Entry 5D9W (X-ray diffraction, 1.69 A resolution); this record covers chain A.

# Chain A
Protein: Dehydroascorbate reductase
Source organism: Oryza sativa subsp. japonica
Reference sequence: Q65XA0 (Q65XA0_ORYSJ); residues 1-213 here = UniProt positions 1-213
Sequence (230 residues; row label = number of the first residue in the row; numbers below 1 keep their minus sign (Met-16 is residue -16)):
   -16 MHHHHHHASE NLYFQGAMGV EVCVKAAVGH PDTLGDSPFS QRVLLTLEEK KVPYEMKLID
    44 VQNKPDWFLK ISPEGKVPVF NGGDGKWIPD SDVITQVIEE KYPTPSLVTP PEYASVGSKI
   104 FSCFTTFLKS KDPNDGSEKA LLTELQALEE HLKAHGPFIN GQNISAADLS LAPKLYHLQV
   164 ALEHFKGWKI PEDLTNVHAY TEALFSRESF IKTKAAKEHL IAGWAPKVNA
Unresolved in the structure: -16 to 1, 213
Sequence notes: initiating methionine (-16); expression tag (-15 to 0); engineered mutation Ser20 (Cys in Q65XA0)
Small-molecule neighbours: ascorbic acid (ASC): Lys8, Asp19, Ser20, Pro21, Phe22, Phe104, His160, Gly206, Trp207, Lys210
Swiss-Prot annotation at these positions:
  - binding site (glutathione): Lys8, Asp19, Lys47, Val60, Ser74, His160, Trp207
  - binding site (L-ascorbate): Lys8, Asp19, Lys210
  - mutagenesis: Lys8 (K8A: Reduces catalytic activity 3-fold), Lys47 (K47A: No effect on catalytic activity)
Reported in the primary citation:
  - binding site for ascorbic acid: Lys8, Asp19, Pro21, Phe104, Trp207, Lys210
  - conformationally variable residues (side-chain flip): Lys8, Trp207, Lys210
  - mutagenesis - C20S: abolished catalytic activity
  - mutagenesis - K8A: decreased catalytic activity
  - mutagenesis - K47A: unchanged catalytic activity
  - catalytic residues: Lys8, Ser23 (proposed by the authors, not directly observed)

# Summary
Bound to chain A: ascorbic acid. Curated annotation (UniProt) lists 7 glutathione-binding residues, 3
L-ascorbate-binding residues and 2 mutagenesis sites. The paper reports catalytic residues Lys8 and Ser23;
C20S abolishes catalytic activity; 3 substitutions were tested in all.
Chain A is Dehydroascorbate reductase (Oryza sativa subsp. japonica); the structure, Dehydroascorbate
reductase (OsDHAR) complexed with ASA, was determined by X-ray diffraction, deposited together with 5D9T, 5D9V
and 5D9X.
